Entry 9JFW (electron microscopy, 3.13 A resolution); this record covers chains B and C of the 5 polymer chains in the assembly.

# Chain B
Name: Guanine nucleotide-binding protein G(I)/G(S)/G(T) subunit beta-1
From: Homo sapiens
Reference sequence: P62873 (GBB1_HUMAN); residues 2-340 here = UniProt positions 2-340
Amino-acid sequence (346 residues; numbered -5 to 340; the number before each row is that of its first residue; numbers below 1 keep their minus sign (Ile-5 is residue -5)):
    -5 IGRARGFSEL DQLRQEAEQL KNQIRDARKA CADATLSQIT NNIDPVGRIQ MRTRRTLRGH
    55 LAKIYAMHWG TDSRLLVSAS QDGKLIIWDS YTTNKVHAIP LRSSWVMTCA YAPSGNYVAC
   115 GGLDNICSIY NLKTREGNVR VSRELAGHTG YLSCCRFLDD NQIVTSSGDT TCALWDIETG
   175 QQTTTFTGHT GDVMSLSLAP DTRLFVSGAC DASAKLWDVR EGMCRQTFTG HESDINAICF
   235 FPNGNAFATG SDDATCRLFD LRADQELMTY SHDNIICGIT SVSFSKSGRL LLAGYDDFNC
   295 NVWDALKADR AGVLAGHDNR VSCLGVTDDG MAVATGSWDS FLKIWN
Unresolved in the structure: -5 to 2
Sequence notes: expression tag (-5 to 1)
Curated features (UniProtKB/Swiss-Prot):
  - modified residue: Ser2 (N-acetylserine), His266 (Phosphohistidine)
  - natural variant: Leu30 (L30F: In MRD42; uncertain significance), Arg52 (R52G: In MRD42), Gly64 (G64V: In MRD42), Asp76 (D76E: In MRD42; D76G: In MRD42), Gly77 (G77S: In MRD42), Lys78 (K78R: In MRD42), Ile80 (I80N: In MRD42; I80T: In MRD42), His91 (H91R: In MRD42; uncertain significance), Ala92 (A92T: In MRD42), Pro94 (P94S: In MRD42), Leu95 (L95P: In MRD42), Arg96 (R96L: In MRD42), 5 further natural variant entries in UniProt

# Chain C
Name: Guanine nucleotide-binding protein G(I)/G(S)/G(O) subunit gamma-2
From: Homo sapiens
Reference sequence: P59768 (GBG2_HUMAN); residues 1-71 here = UniProt positions 1-71
Amino-acid sequence (71 residues; row label = number of the first residue in the row):
     1 MASNNTASIA QARKLVEQLK MEANIDRIKV SKAAADLMAY CEAHAKEDPL LTPVPASENP
    61 FREKKFFCAI L
Unresolved in the structure: 1-5, 62-71
Curated features (UniProtKB/Swiss-Prot):
  - modified residue: Ala2 (N-acetylalanine), Cys68 (Cysteine methyl ester)
  - lipidation: Cys68 (S-geranylgeranyl cysteine)

# How chain B and chain C interact
Pairs across the interface (71; chain B residue first):
  Leu4(B) with Ile9(C), hydrophobic
  Leu7(B) with Ala12(C); Arg13(C); Val16(C)
  Ala11(B) with Val16(C)
  Leu14(B) with Val16(C); Leu19(C), hydrophobic
  Ile18(B) with Leu19(C), hydrophobic
  Ala21(B) with Arg27(C)
  Ala24(B) with Lys29(C), hydrogen bond (backbone-side chain)
  Cys25(B) with Arg27(C); Lys29(C); Val30(C), hydrogen bond (backbone-backbone)
  Asp27(B) with Ser31(C), hydrogen bond
  Ala28(B) with Val30(C)
  Leu30(B) with Ala34(C), hydrophobic
  Ile33(B) with Met38(C), hydrophobic
  Val40(B) with Leu51(C), hydrophobic
  Ile43(B) with Leu50(C)
  Arg48(B) with Phe61(C)
  Arg49(B) with Pro60(C); Phe61(C)
  Ser84(B) with Phe61(C)
  Tyr85(B) with Pro60(C), hydrophobic; Phe61(C), hydrophobic
  Met217(B) with Met21(C), hydrophobic
  Cys218(B) with Gln18(C), hydrogen bond (backbone-side chain); Glu22(C)
  Arg219(B) with Glu22(C)
  Gln220(B) with Ile25(C)
  Thr221(B) with Glu22(C)
  Phe235(B) with Leu37(C), hydrophobic; Tyr40(C), hydrophobic; Cys41(C), hydrophobic
  Pro236(B) with Tyr40(C)
  Asn237(B) with Tyr40(C)
  Ala240(B) with Leu37(C), hydrophobic
  Leu252(B) with Leu37(C), hydrophobic
  Asp254(B) with Ala33(C)
  Arg256(B) with Arg27(C); Ile28(C), hydrogen bond (backbone-backbone); Asp36(C), salt bridge
  Ala257(B) with Ile28(C)
  Asp258(B) with Arg27(C), salt bridge
  Gln259(B) with Val30(C)
  Leu261(B) with Val30(C), hydrophobic; Ala34(C), hydrophobic
  Ser279(B) with Asp48(C), hydrogen bond; Leu50(C)
  Lys280(B) with Glu47(C); Asp48(C)
  Ser281(B) with Tyr40(C); Cys41(C), hydrogen bond (backbone-side chain); His44(C), hydrogen bond (side chain-backbone); Ala45(C); Glu47(C); Asp48(C), hydrogen bond (backbone-side chain)
  Gly282(B) with Cys41(C), hydrogen bond (backbone-side chain)
  Arg283(B) with Cys41(C), hydrogen bond (backbone-side chain); Leu51(C)
  Leu300(B) with Met38(C), hydrophobic; Cys41(C), hydrophobic
  Val320(B) with Leu50(C), hydrophobic
  Gly324(B) with Pro49(C); Leu50(C)
  Met325(B) with Pro49(C), hydrophobic; Pro60(C)
  Ala326(B) with Phe61(C), hydrophobic
  Val327(B) with Leu50(C), hydrophobic
  Ile338(B) with Phe61(C), hydrophobic
  Asn340(B) with Asn59(C), hydrogen bond
Interface residues without a listed pair, chain B (57 interface residues in all): Glu10, Lys15, Gln17, Arg22, Ala26, Ile37, Met45, Leu284, Asp323, Trp339
Interface residues without a listed pair, chain C (35 interface residues in all): Ser8, Leu15, Lys20, Ala23

# In short
The interface between chain B and chain C involves 57 residues on one side and 35 on the other; the contacts
include 12 hydrogen bonds and 2 salt bridges. Among the polar pairs are Arg256(B)-Asp36(C), Asp258(B)-Arg27(C)
and Ala24(B)-Lys29(C).
Here chain B is Guanine nucleotide-binding protein G(I)/G(S)/G(T) subunit beta-1 and chain C is Guanine
nucleotide-binding protein G(I)/G(S)/G(O) subunit gamma-2, both from Homo sapiens. Entry 9JFW (Cryo-EM
structure of GPR4 complexed with Gs in pH6.8) was determined by electron microscopy (same publication as 8ZCE,
8ZCF, 9JFT, 9JFV, 9JFX, 9JFZ, 9JHP and 9LGM).
